PDB entry 4TV8 | X-ray diffraction, 2.10 A resolution | chains D and E of the 6 polymer chains in the assembly

[Chain D]
Molecule: Tubulin beta-2B chain
From: Bos taurus
Reference sequence: Q6B856 (TBB2B_BOVIN); the author numbering skips numbers that UniProt does not, so the offset changes along the chain: 1-42 = UniProt 1-42; 45-360 = UniProt 43-358; 369-455 = UniProt 359-445
Sequence (445 residues; row label = number of the first residue in the row; note: 10 numbers in that range are skipped by the numbering (no residue carries them; nothing is unmodelled there)):
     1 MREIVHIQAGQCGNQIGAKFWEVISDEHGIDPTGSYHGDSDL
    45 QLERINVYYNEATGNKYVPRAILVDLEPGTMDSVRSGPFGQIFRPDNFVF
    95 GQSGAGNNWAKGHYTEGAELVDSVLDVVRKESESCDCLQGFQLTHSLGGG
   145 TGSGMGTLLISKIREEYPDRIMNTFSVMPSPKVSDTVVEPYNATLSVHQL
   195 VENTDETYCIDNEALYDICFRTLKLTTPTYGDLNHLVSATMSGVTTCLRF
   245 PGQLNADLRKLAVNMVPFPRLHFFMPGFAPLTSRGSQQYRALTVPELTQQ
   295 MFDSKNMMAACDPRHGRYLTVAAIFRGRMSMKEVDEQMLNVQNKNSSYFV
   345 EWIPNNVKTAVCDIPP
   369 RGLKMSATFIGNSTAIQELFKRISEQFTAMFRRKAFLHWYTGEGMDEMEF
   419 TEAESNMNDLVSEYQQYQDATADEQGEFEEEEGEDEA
Disordered / not traced: 277-285, 442-455
Metal / ion sites: Mg2+: Gln-11 (together with GDP)
Small-molecule neighbours:
  - 3GT ((3beta,4beta,5beta,10beta,11E,13E)-maytansine): Ala-99, Gly-100, Asn-101, Asn-102, Lys-105, Asp-179, Thr-180, Val-181, Val-182, Phe-404, Trp-407, Tyr-408
  - GDP (guanosine-5'-diphosphate): Gly-10, Gln-11, Cys-12, Gln-15, Ile-16, Ala-99, Asn-101, Ser-140, Gly-142, Gly-143, Gly-144, Thr-145, Gly-146, Ser-147, Val-171, Pro-173, Val-177, Ser-178, Glu-183, Asn-206, Leu-209, Tyr-224, Leu-227, Asn-228, Val-231
Swiss-Prot annotation at these positions:
  - motif: Met-1 to Ile-4 (MREI motif)
  - binding site (GTP): Gln-11, Glu-71, Ser-140, Gly-144, Thr-145, Gly-146, Asn-206, Asn-228
  - binding site (Mg(2+)): Glu-71
  - modified residue: Ser-40 (Phosphoserine), Thr-57 (Phosphothreonine), Lys-60 (N6-acetyllysine), Ser-174 (Phosphoserine), Thr-287 (Phosphothreonine), Thr-292 (Phosphothreonine), Arg-320 (Omega-N-methylarginine), Glu-448 (5-glutamyl polyglutamate)
  - cross-link (Glycyl lysine isopeptide (Lys-Gly)): Lys-60 (interchain with G-Cter in ubiquitin), Lys-326 (interchain with G-Cter in ubiquitin)
What the authors report for this chain:
  - binding site for 3GT: Asn-101, Asn-102, Lys-105, Val-181, Val-182, Phe-404, Tyr-408

[Chain E]
Molecule: Stathmin-4
From: Rattus norvegicus
Reference sequence: P63043 (STMN4_RAT); residues 5-145 here correspond to UniProt positions 49-189 (UniProt number = residue number + 44)
Sequence (143 residues; each row starts with the number of its first residue):
     3 MADMEVIELNKCTSGQSFEVILKPPSFDGVPEFNASLPRRRDPSLEEIQK
    53 KLEAAEERRKYQEAELLKHLAEKREHEREVIQKAIEENNNFIKMAKEKLA
   103 QKMESNKENREAHLAAMLERLQEKDKHAEEVRKNKELKEEASR
Disordered / not traced: 3-5, 29-43, 142-145
Differences from the reference sequence: expression tag (3-4)
Swiss-Prot annotation at these positions:
  - modified residue: Ser-46 (Phosphoserine)

[How chain D and chain E interact]
Residue-residue contacts (26; chain D residue first):
  Tyr-108(D) / His-129(E)  hydrogen bond
  Tyr-108(D) / Ala-130(E)  hydrophobic
  Tyr-108(D) / Val-133(E)  hydrophobic
  Tyr-108(D) / Arg-134(E)  hydrogen bond (backbone-side chain)
  Thr-109(D) / Lys-137(E)
  Ala-112(D) / Arg-134(E)
  Ser-155(D) / Leu-123(E)
  Ser-155(D) / Lys-126(E)
  Lys-156(D) / Asp-127(E)  salt bridge
  Arg-158(D) / Leu-123(E)
  Glu-159(D) / Leu-120(E)
  Glu-159(D) / Leu-123(E)
  Glu-159(D) / Gln-124(E)  hydrogen bond
  Glu-159(D) / Asp-127(E)
  Pro-162(D) / Met-119(E)  hydrophobic
  Gln-193(D) / Lys-126(E)  hydrogen bond
  Asn-197(D) / Leu-123(E)
  Asn-197(D) / Lys-126(E)
  Thr-409(D) / Lys-140(E)  hydrogen bond (backbone-side chain)
  Gly-410(D) / Lys-137(E)
  Glu-411(D) / Val-133(E)
  Glu-411(D) / Lys-137(E)  salt bridge
  Gly-412(D) / Val-133(E)
  Gly-412(D) / Asn-136(E)
  Met-413(D) / Val-133(E)
  Glu-417(D) / His-129(E)  salt bridge
Other interface residues (no listed pair), chain D (17 interface residues in all): Asp-163
Other interface residues (no listed pair), chain E (15 interface residues in all): Arg-112, Leu-116

[In short]
The interface between chain D and chain E involves 17 residues on one side and 15 on the other; the contacts
include 5 hydrogen bonds and 3 salt bridges. Polar pairs include Lys-156(D)/Asp-127(E), Glu-411(D)/Lys-137(E)
and Glu-417(D)/His-129(E). From the paper: a binding site for 3GT at Asn-101(D), Asn-102(D) and Lys-105(D)
among others.
Chain D is Tubulin beta-2B chain (Bos taurus) and chain E is Stathmin-4 (Rattus norvegicus); the structure,
Tubulin-Maytansine complex, was determined by X-ray diffraction, deposited together with 4TUY and 4TV9.
